Entry 1G7P (X-ray diffraction, 1.50 A resolution); this record covers chains A and P of the 3 polymer chains in the assembly.

[Chain A]
Name: H-2 class I histocompatibility antigen, K-B alpha chain
Source organism: Mus musculus
Notes: fragment: extracellular domains, residues 22-295
UniProtKB: P01901 (HA1B_MOUSE); residues 1-274 here correspond to UniProt positions 22-295 (UniProt number = residue number + 21)
Chain sequence (274 residues; row label = number of the first residue in the row):
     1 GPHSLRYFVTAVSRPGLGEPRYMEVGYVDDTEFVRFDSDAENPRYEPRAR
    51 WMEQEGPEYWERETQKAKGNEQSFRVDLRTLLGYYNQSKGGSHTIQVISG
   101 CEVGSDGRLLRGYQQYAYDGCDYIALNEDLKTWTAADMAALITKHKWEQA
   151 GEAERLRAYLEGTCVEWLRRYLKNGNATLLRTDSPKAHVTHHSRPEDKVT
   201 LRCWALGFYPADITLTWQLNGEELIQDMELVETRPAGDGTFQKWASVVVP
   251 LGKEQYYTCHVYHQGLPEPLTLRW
Disulfides: Cys101-Cys164, Cys203-Cys259
Glycans and other covalent adducts: N-acetylglucosamine (NAG) linked to Asn86; glycan linked to Asn176
UniProt features mapped onto this chain:
  - glycosylation (N-linked (GlcNAc...) asparagine): Asn86, Asn176

[Chain P]
Name: Alpha-glucosidase P1
Notes: EC 3.2.1.20
Chain sequence (9 residues; each row starts with the number of its first residue):
     1 SRDHSRTPM

[How chain A and chain P interact]
Pairs across the interface (42):
  Tyr7(A) - Ser1(P)  hydrogen bond (side chain-backbone)
  Tyr7(A) - Arg2(P)
  Val9(A) - Arg2(P)
  Tyr22(A) - Arg2(P)
  Glu24(A) - Arg2(P)  salt bridge
  Tyr45(A) - Arg2(P)
  Glu63(A) - Ser1(P)  hydrogen bond
  Glu63(A) - Arg2(P)  hydrogen bond (side chain-backbone)
  Lys66(A) - Ser1(P)  hydrogen bond
  Lys66(A) - Arg2(P)  hydrogen bond (side chain-backbone)
  Lys66(A) - His4(P)
  Asn70(A) - Arg2(P)
  Asn70(A) - Asp3(P)  hydrogen bond (side chain-backbone)
  Ser73(A) - Arg6(P)
  Phe74(A) - Arg6(P)
  Asp77(A) - Arg6(P)  salt bridge
  Asp77(A) - Pro8(P)
  Asp77(A) - Met9(P)  hydrogen bond (side chain-backbone)
  Thr80(A) - Met9(P)
  Tyr84(A) - Met9(P)  hydrogen bond (side chain-backbone)
  Ile95(A) - Met9(P)  hydrophobic
  Tyr116(A) - Arg6(P)
  Tyr116(A) - Met9(P)  hydrophobic
  Thr143(A) - Met9(P)  hydrogen bond (side chain-backbone)
  Lys146(A) - Met9(P)  hydrogen bond (side chain-backbone)
  Trp147(A) - Arg6(P)
  Trp147(A) - Thr7(P)  hydrogen bond (side chain-backbone)
  Trp147(A) - Pro8(P)  hydrogen bond (side chain-backbone)
  Trp147(A) - Met9(P)  hydrophobic
  Ala150(A) - Thr7(P)
  Glu152(A) - Arg6(P)
  Glu152(A) - Thr7(P)  hydrogen bond
  Arg155(A) - Asp3(P)  salt bridge
  Arg155(A) - His4(P)  hydrogen bond (side chain-backbone)
  Arg155(A) - Ser5(P)
  Arg155(A) - Arg6(P)
  Leu156(A) - Asp3(P)
  Tyr159(A) - Ser1(P)  hydrogen bond (side chain-backbone)
  Tyr159(A) - Arg2(P)
  Tyr159(A) - Asp3(P)
  Trp167(A) - Ser1(P)
  Tyr171(A) - Ser1(P)  hydrogen bond (side chain-backbone)
Also at the interface, not in a pair above, chain A (30 interface residues in all): Leu5, Tyr59, Leu81, Tyr123, Thr163
From the paper, about this interface:
  - specific contacts: Glu63(A)-Ser1(P), Lys66(A)-Ser1(P), Glu152(A)-Thr7(P), Arg155(A)-Asp3(P) (hydrogen bond)

[Summary]
30 residues of chain A and 9 residues of chain P are in contact; the contacts include 16 hydrogen bonds and 3
salt bridges. Among the polar pairs are Glu24(A)-Arg2(P), Asp77(A)-Arg6(P) and Arg155(A)-Asp3(P). The authors
report contacts between Glu63(A) and Ser1(P), Lys66(A) and Ser1(P) and Glu152(A) and Thr7(P); a hydrogen bond
between Arg155(A) and Asp3(P).
Chain A is H-2 class I histocompatibility antigen, K-B alpha chain (Mus musculus) and chain P is
Alpha-glucosidase P1; the structure, Crystal structure of MHC class I H-2KB heavy chain complexed with beta-2
microglobulin and yeast alpha-glucosidase, was determined by X-ray diffraction.
